Entry 7EEW (X-ray diffraction, 2.90 A resolution); this record covers chains A and B.

== Chain A ==
Protein: Type I restriction-modification system methyltransferase subunit
Source organism: Vibrio vulnificus (strain YJ016)
UniProtKB: Q7MJG0 (Q7MJG0_VIBVY); residues 1-638 here = UniProt positions 1-638
Chain sequence (638 residues; row label = number of the first residue in the row):
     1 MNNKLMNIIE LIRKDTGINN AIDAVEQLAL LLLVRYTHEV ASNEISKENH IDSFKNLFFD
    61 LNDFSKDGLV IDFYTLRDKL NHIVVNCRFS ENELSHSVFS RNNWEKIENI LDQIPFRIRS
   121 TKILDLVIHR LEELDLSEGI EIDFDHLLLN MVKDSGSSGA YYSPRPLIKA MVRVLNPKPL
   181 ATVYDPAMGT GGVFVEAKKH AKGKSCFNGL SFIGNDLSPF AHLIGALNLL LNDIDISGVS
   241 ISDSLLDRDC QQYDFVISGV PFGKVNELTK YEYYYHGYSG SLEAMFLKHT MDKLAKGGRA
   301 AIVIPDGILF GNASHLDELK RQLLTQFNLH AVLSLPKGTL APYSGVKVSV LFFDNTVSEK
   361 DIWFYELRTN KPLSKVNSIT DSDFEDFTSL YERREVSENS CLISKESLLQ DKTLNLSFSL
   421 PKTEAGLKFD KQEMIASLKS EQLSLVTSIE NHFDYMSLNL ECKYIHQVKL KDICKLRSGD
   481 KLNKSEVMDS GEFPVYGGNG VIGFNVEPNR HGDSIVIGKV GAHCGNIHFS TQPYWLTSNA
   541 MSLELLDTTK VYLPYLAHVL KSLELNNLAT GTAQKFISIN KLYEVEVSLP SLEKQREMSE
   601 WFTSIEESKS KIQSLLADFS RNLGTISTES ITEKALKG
Not modelled in the structure: 1-2, 63-69, 91-98, 204-208, 423-428
Ligand contacts: S-adenosylhomocysteine (SAH): Ala160, Tyr161, Tyr162, Ser163, Asp185, Pro186, Ala187, Met188, Gly189, Thr190, Gly191, Gly192, Val193, Asp216, Leu217, Ser218, Ala221, Ser242, Asp243, Ser244, Leu245, Gly259, Pro261, Leu282, Phe286

== Chain B ==
Protein: Overcome classical restriction gp0.3
Source organism: Escherichia phage T7
UniProtKB: P03775 (OCR_BPT7); numbering as in UniProt (aligned over 1-117)
Chain sequence (117 residues; each row starts with the number of its first residue):
     1 MAMSNMTYNN VFDHAYEMLK ENIRYDDIRD TDDLHDAIHM AADNAVPHYY ADIFSVMASE
    61 GIDLEFEDSG LMPDTKDVIR ILQARIYEQL TIDLWEDAED LLNEYLEEVE EYEEDEE
Not modelled in the structure: 1, 112-117
Curated features (UniProtKB/Swiss-Prot):
  - mutagenesis: Phe54 (F54D: Partial loss of inhibition of the host exclusion defense system BREX; when associated with E-58), Ala58 (A58E: Partial loss of inhibition of the host exclusion defense system BREX; when associated with D-54)

== Interface between chain A and chain B ==
Contacting residue pairs (32; chain A residue first):
  Arg477(A) - Asp30(B)  salt bridge
  Ser478(A) - Asp32(B)
  Ser478(A) - His35(B)  hydrogen bond
  Gly479(A) - His35(B)
  Asp480(A) - Trp95(B)
  Lys481(A) - Ile92(B)
  Lys481(A) - Trp95(B)
  Leu482(A) - Glu67(B)
  Lys484(A) - Glu67(B)
  Gly497(A) - Asp68(B)
  Gly498(A) - Asp68(B)  hydrogen bond (backbone-side chain)
  Asn499(A) - Gly70(B)
  Ile502(A) - Ser69(B)
  Val520(A) - Tyr87(B)
  Gly521(A) - Leu71(B)
  His523(A) - Asp74(B)
  Ser538(A) - Trp95(B)
  Asn539(A) - Asp68(B)  hydrogen bond
  Asn539(A) - Leu71(B)
  Thr570(A) - His39(B)
  Gly571(A) - Asp43(B)
  Thr572(A) - Asp43(B)  hydrogen bond (backbone-side chain)
  Thr572(A) - His48(B)
  Ala573(A) - Asp43(B)
  Ala573(A) - Val46(B)  hydrophobic
  Gln574(A) - Asp43(B)
  Gln574(A) - Tyr87(B)
  Phe576(A) - His35(B)
  Phe576(A) - His39(B)
  Ser578(A) - Asp36(B)  hydrogen bond
  Ile579(A) - Asp32(B)
  Ile579(A) - Asp36(B)
Other interface residues (no listed pair), chain A (25 interface residues in all): Ala522
Other interface residues (no listed pair), chain B (21 interface residues in all): Met72, Pro73, Gln83, Ala84

== Summary ==
The interface between chain A and chain B involves 25 residues on one side and 21 on the other, with 5
hydrogen bonds and 1 salt bridge. Polar contacts include Arg477(A)-Asp30(B), Ser478(A)-His35(B) and
Gly498(A)-Asp68(B). Bound to chain A: S-adenosylhomocysteine.
Chain A is Type I restriction-modification system methyltransferase subunit (Vibrio vulnificus (strain YJ016))
and chain B is Overcome classical restriction gp0.3 (Escherichia phage T7); the structure, Crystal structure
of the intact MTase from Vibrio vulnificus YJ016 in complex with the DNA-mimicking Ocr ..., was determined by
X-ray diffraction.
